7QNB - chains D and E of the 6 polymer chains in the assembly; structure by electron microscopy, 3.10 A resolution.

== Chain D (and E) ==
Name: Gamma-aminobutyric acid receptor subunit beta-3
Organism: Homo sapiens
Notes: chain E of this document is another copy of the same molecule, construct and numbering; everything in this record applies to it too
UniProtKB: P28472 (GBRB3_HUMAN); the construct has insertions or renumbered stretches relative to UniProt, so the offset changes along the chain: -24 to 307 = UniProt 1-332; 312-314 = UniProt 444-446; 422-448 = UniProt 447-473
Chain sequence (473 residues; each row starts with the number of its first residue; note: 111 numbers in that range are skipped by the numbering (no residue carries them; nothing is unmodelled there); a row labelled like 307A-307Z holds insertion residues (307A, then the next letters in order); numbers below 1 keep their minus sign (Met-24 is residue -24)):
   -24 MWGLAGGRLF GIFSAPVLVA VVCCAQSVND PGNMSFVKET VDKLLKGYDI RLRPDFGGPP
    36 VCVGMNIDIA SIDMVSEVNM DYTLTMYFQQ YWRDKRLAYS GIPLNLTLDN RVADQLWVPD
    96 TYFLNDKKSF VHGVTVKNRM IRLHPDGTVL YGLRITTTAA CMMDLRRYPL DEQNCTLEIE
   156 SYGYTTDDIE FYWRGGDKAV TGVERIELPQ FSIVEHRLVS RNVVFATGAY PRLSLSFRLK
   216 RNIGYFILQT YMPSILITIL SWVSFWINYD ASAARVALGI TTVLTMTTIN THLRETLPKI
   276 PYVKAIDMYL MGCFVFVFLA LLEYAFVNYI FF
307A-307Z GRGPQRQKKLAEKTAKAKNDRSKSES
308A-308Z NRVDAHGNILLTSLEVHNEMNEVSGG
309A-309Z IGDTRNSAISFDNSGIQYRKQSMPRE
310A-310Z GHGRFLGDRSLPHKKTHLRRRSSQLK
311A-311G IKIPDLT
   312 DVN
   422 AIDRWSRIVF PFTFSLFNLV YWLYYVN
Not modelled in the structure: -24 to 6, 307A-307Z, 308A-308Z, 309A-309Z, 310A-310Z, 311A-311G, 448
Cystine bridges: Cys136-Cys150
Covalent attachments: N-acetylglucosamine (NAG) linked to Asn80; glycan linked to Asn149
Curated features (UniProtKB/Swiss-Prot):
  - binding site (benzamidine): Asp95 to Tyr97, Glu155 to Tyr157, Phe200
  - binding site (4-aminobutanoate): Tyr97, Glu155, Tyr157, Thr202
  - binding site (histamine): Tyr97, Ser156, Tyr157, Thr202
  - glycosylation (N-linked (GlcNAc...) asparagine): Asn8, Asn80, Asn149

== Chain D / chain E interface ==
Pairs across the interface (75; chain D residue first):
  Gly7(D) - Phe31(E)
  Met9(D) - Leu27(E)  hydrophobic
  Met9(D) - Arg28(E)
  Met9(D) - Phe31(E)  hydrophobic
  Met9(D) - Arg71(E)
  Lys13(D) - Asp24(E)
  Lys13(D) - Arg26(E)
  Val16(D) - Arg26(E)
  Asp17(D) - Arg26(E)  salt bridge
  Leu20(D) - Arg26(E)
  Asp48(D) - Lys102(E)
  Tyr62(D) - Tyr97(E)  hydrogen bond
  Tyr62(D) - Leu99(E)
  Tyr62(D) - Tyr157(E)  hydrophobic
  Arg86(D) - Ile25(E)
  Arg86(D) - Asp89(E)  hydrogen bond (side chain-backbone)
  Phe105(D) - Lys102(E)
  Phe105(D) - Lys103(E)
  His107(D) - Lys102(E)
  Val109(D) - Tyr97(E)
  Val109(D) - Phe98(E)  hydrophobic
  Val109(D) - Ser104(E)
  Val109(D) - Phe105(E)
  Val109(D) - Ile130(E)  hydrophobic
  Thr110(D) - Thr96(E)  hydrogen bond (side chain-backbone)
  Thr110(D) - Ile130(E)
  Asn113(D) - Tyr97(E)
  Asn113(D) - Tyr157(E)
  Met115(D) - Tyr157(E)  hydrophobic
  Arg117(D) - Gly158(E)
  Arg117(D) - Thr202(E)
  Arg117(D) - Tyr205(E)
  Gly127(D) - Tyr157(E)
  Leu128(D) - Tyr157(E)
  Arg129(D) - Tyr97(E)
  Arg129(D) - Phe98(E)
  Arg129(D) - Leu99(E)
  Arg129(D) - Asp101(E)  salt bridge
  Arg129(D) - Tyr157(E)
  Tyr143(D) - Lys274(E)
  Glu182(D) - Met137(E)
  Pro184(D) - Lys274(E)
  Pro184(D) - Pro276(E)
  Gln185(D) - Lys274(E)  hydrogen bond
  Asn217(D) - Pro276(E)
  Tyr220(D) - Lys274(E)
  Phe221(D) - Lys274(E)
  Leu223(D) - Met286(E)  hydrophobic
  Gln224(D) - Arg269(E)  hydrogen bond
  Leu231(D) - Phe289(E)  hydrophobic
  Leu231(D) - Phe293(E)
  Ile232(D) - Val258(E)  hydrophobic
  Ile234(D) - Phe293(E)  hydrophobic
  Leu235(D) - Val258(E)  hydrophobic
  Leu235(D) - Phe293(E)  hydrophobic
  Leu235(D) - Leu296(E)  hydrophobic
  Val238(D) - Ala300(E)  hydrophobic
  Trp241(D) - Tyr304(E)  hydrophobic
  Asn243(D) - Asn303(E)
  Asn243(D) - Phe307(E)
  Ala246(D) - Ser247(E)
  Ala248(D) - Ala248(E)  hydrophobic
  Ala249(D) - Ser247(E)
  Ala249(D) - Ala248(E)  hydrophobic
  Ala249(D) - Val251(E)
  Leu253(D) - Val251(E)  hydrophobic
  Thr256(D) - Ile255(E)
  Thr257(D) - Ile255(E)
  Leu259(D) - Leu259(E)  hydrophobic
  Thr260(D) - Leu259(E)
  Thr260(D) - Thr262(E)
  His267(D) - Thr266(E)
  His267(D) - Glu270(E)  salt bridge
  Arg425(D) - Tyr304(E)
  Arg428(D) - Tyr304(E)
Other interface residues (no listed pair), chain D (58 interface residues in all): Val12, Glu52, Thr82, Asp84, Arg114, Gly219, Met227, Pro228, Ile242, Ala252, Thr263, Ile264
Other interface residues (no listed pair), chain E (53 interface residues in all): Met55, Pro94, Leu128, Tyr159, Asn265, Ile275, Asp282, Leu297, Tyr299, Phe301

== In short ==
58 residues of chain D and 53 residues of chain E are in contact, with 5 hydrogen bonds and 3 salt bridges.
Polar contacts include Asp17(D)-Arg26(E), Arg129(D)-Asp101(E) and His267(D)-Glu270(E). N-acetylglucosamine is
covalently linked to Asn80(D).
Chain D and chain E are both Gamma-aminobutyric acid receptor subunit beta-3 (Homo sapiens); the structure,
Cryo-EM structure of human full-length beta3gamma2 GABA(A)R in complex with GABA and nanobody Nb25, was
determined by electron microscopy (same publication as 7QN5, 7QN6, 7QN7, 7QN8, 7QN9, 7QNA and 3 further
entries).
